PDB entry 7CWN | electron microscopy, 3.20 A resolution | chains A and G of the 15 polymer chains in the assembly

[Chain A]
Protein: Spike glycoprotein
Organism: Severe acute respiratory syndrome coronavirus 2
UniProt: P0DTC2 (SPIKE_SARS2); residues 1-1273 here = UniProt positions 1-1273
Amino-acid sequence (1273 residues; numbered 1 to 1273; the number before each row is that of its first residue):
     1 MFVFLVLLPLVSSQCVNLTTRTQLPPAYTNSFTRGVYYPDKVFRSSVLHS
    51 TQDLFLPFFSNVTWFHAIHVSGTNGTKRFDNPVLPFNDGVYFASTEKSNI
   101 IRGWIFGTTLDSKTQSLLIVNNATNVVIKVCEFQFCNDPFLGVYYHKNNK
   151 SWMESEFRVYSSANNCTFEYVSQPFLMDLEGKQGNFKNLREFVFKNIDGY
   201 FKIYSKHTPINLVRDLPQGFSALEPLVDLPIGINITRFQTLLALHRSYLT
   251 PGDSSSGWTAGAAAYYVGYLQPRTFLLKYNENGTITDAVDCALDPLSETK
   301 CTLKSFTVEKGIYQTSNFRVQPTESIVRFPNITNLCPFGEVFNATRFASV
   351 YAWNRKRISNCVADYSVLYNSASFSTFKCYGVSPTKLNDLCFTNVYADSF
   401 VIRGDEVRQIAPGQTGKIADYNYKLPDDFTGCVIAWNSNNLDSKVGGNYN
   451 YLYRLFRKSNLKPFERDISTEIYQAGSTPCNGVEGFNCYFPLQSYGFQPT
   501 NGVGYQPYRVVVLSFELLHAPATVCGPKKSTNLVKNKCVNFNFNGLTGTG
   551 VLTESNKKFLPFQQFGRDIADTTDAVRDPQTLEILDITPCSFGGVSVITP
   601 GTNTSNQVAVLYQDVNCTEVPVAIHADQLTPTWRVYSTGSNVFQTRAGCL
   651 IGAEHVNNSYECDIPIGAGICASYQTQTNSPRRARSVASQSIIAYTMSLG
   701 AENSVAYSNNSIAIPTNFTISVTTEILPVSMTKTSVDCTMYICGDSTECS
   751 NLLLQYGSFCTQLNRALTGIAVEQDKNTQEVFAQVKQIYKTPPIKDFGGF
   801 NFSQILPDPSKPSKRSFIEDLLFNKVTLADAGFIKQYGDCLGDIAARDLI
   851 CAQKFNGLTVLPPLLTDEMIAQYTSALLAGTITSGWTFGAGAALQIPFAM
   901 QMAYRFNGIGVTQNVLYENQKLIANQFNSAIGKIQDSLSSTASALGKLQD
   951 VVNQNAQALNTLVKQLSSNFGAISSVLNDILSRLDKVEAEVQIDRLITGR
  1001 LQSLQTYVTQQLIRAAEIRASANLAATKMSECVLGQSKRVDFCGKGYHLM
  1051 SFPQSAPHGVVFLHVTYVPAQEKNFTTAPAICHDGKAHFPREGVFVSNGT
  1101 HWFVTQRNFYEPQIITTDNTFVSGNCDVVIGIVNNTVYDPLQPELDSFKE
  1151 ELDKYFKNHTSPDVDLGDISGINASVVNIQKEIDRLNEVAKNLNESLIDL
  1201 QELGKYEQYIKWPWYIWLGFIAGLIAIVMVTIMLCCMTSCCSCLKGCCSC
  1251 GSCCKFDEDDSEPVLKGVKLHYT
Unresolved in the structure: 1-13, 252-255, 331-333, 528-530, 621-640, 677-688, 828-847, 1148-1273
Disulfide bonds: Cys15-Cys136, Cys131-Cys166, Cys291-Cys301, Cys336-Cys361, Cys379-Cys432, Cys391-Cys525, Cys480-Cys488, Cys617-Cys649, Cys662-Cys671, Cys738-Cys760, Cys743-Cys749, Cys1032-Cys1043, Cys1082-Cys1126
Covalent attachments: N-acetylglucosamine (NAG) linked to Asn61, Asn234, Asn603, Asn616, Asn657, Asn709, Asn717, Asn801, Asn1074, Asn1098, Asn1134
Curated features (UniProtKB/Swiss-Prot):
  - region: Asn280 to Cys301 (Putative superantigen), Arg403 to Asp405 (Integrin-binding motif), Asn448 to Phe456 (Immunodominant HLA epitope recognized by the CD8+), Pro681 to Ala684 (Putative superantigen), Ser816 to Tyr837 (Fusion peptide 1), Lys835 to Phe855 (Fusion peptide 2), Asp1163 to Glu1202 (Heptad repeat 2)
  - motif: Met1237 to Cys1241 (Binding to host endocytosis trafficking protein SNX27), Asp1257 to Glu1262 (Diacidic ER export motif (host COPII)), Ser1261 to Gly1267 (Binding to host plasma membrane localising/FERM domain proteins), Lys1269 to Thr1273 (KxHxx, ER retrieval signal (COPI))
  - site (Cleavage): Arg685, Ser686, Arg815, Ser816
  - lipidation (S-palmitoyl cysteine): Cys1235, Cys1236, Cys1240, Cys1241, Cys1243, Cys1247, Cys1248, Cys1250, Cys1253, Cys1254
  - glycosylation: Asn17 (N-linked (GlcNAc...) (complex) asparagine), Asn61 (N-linked (GlcNAc...) (hybrid) asparagine), Asn74 (N-linked (GlcNAc...) (complex) asparagine), Asn122 (N-linked (GlcNAc...) (hybrid) asparagine), Asn149 (N-linked (GlcNAc...) (complex) asparagine), Asn165 (N-linked (GlcNAc...) (complex) asparagine), Asn234 (N-linked (GlcNAc...) (high mannose) asparagine), Asn282 (N-linked (GlcNAc...) (complex) asparagine), Thr323 (O-linked (GalNAc) threonine), Ser325 (O-linked (HexNAc...) serine), Asn331 (N-linked (GlcNAc...) (complex) asparagine), Asn343 (N-linked (GlcNAc...) (complex) asparagine), Asn603 (N-linked (GlcNAc...) (hybrid) asparagine), Asn616 (N-linked (GlcNAc...) (complex) asparagine), Asn657 (N-linked (GlcNAc...) (complex) asparagine), Thr676 (O-linked (GlcNAc...) threonine), Thr678 (O-linked (GlcNAc...) threonine), Asn709 (N-linked (GlcNAc...) (high mannose) asparagine), Asn717 (N-linked (GlcNAc...) (hybrid) asparagine), Asn801 (N-linked (GlcNAc...) (hybrid) asparagine) and 6 more in UniProt
  - natural variant: Leu5 (L5F: In strain: Iota/B.1.526), Ser13 (S13I: In strain: Epsilon/B.1.427/B.1.429), Leu18 (L18F: In strain: Beta/B.1.351, Gamma/P.1 and 1 more), Thr19 (T19I: In strain: Omicron/BQ.1.1, Omicron/XBB.1.5 and 1 more; T19R: In strain: Delta/B.1.617.2, Omicron/BA.2 and 4 more), Thr20 (T20N: In strain: Gamma/P.1), Leu24 to Ala27 (sequence variant, change not given here; In strain: Omicron/BA.2, Omicron/BA.2.12.1 and 6 more), Pro26 (P26S: In strain: Gamma/P.1), Gln52 (Q52H: In strain: Omicron/EG.5.1), Ala67 (A67V: In strain: Eta/B.1.525, Omicron/BA.1), His69 to Val70 (deletion: In strain: Alpha/B.1.1.7, Eta/B.1.525 and 5 more), Gly75 (G75V: In strain: Lambda/C.37), Thr76 (T76I: In strain: Lambda/C.37), 83 further natural variant entries in UniProt
  - mutagenesis: His69 to Val70 (Increased incorporation of cleaved spike into virions), Asn121 (N121Q: Partial loss of biliverdin affinity), Arg190 (R190K: Partial loss of biliverdin affinity), Asn234 (N234Q: Increased resistance to neutralizing antibodies), Asn331 (N331Q: Reduced viral infectivity), Asn343 (N343Q: Reduced viral infectivity), Leu452 (L452R: Increased resistance to neutralizing antibodies. Decreases HLA binding to NF9 epitope. Increased binding affinity to human ACE2), Tyr453 (Y453F: Decreased HLA binding to NF9 epitope. Increased binding affinity to human ACE2), Ala475 (A475V: Increased resistance to neutralizing antibodies), Val483 (V483A: Increased resistance to neutralizing antibodies), Glu484 (E484D: Increased replication in human TMEM106B overexpressing cells), Phe490 (F490L: Increased resistance to neutralizing antibodies and human covalescent sera neutralization), 17 further mutagenesis entries in UniProt
From the paper describing this entry:
  - mutagenesis - N354D/D364Y, V367F, R408I, W436R: unchanged binding to P17

[Chain G]
Protein: heavy chain of P17 Fab
Organism: Homo sapiens
Notes: antibody fragment or engineered binder
Amino-acid sequence (213 residues; row label = number of the first residue in the row):
     2 QQLVESGGGVVQPGRSLRLSCAASGFTFSSYAMHWVRQAPGKGLEWVAVI
    52 SYDGSNKYYADSVKGRFTISRDNSKNTLYLQMNSLRAEDTAVYYCARHAT
   102 LMNNKDIWGQGTLVTVSSASTKGPSVFPLAPSGGTAALGCLVKDYFPEPV
   152 TVSWNSGALTSGVHTFPAVLQSSGLYSLSSVVTVPSSSLGTQTYICNVNH
   202 KPSNTKVDKKVEP
Unresolved in the structure: 122-214
Disulfide bonds: Cys22-Cys96

[Interface between chain A and chain G]
Contacting residue pairs (21; chain A residue first):
  Leu455(A) - Met103(G)  hydrophobic
  Thr470(A) - Ser31(G)  hydrogen bond
  Thr470(A) - Asp54(G)
  Glu471(A) - Asp54(G)
  Asn481(A) - Asn57(G)  hydrogen bond (backbone-side chain)
  Gly482(A) - Ser52(G)
  Val483(A) - Val50(G)  hydrophobic
  Val483(A) - Ser52(G)
  Val483(A) - Tyr59(G)  hydrophobic
  Glu484(A) - His35(G)  salt bridge
  Glu484(A) - His99(G)
  Glu484(A) - Thr101(G)
  Tyr489(A) - Leu102(G)
  Tyr489(A) - Met103(G)  hydrophobic
  Phe490(A) - Ser31(G)
  Phe490(A) - Tyr32(G)  hydrophobic
  Phe490(A) - Arg98(G)
  Phe490(A) - Met103(G)
  Phe490(A) - Asn104(G)
  Leu492(A) - Asn104(G)  hydrogen bond (backbone-side chain)
  Gln493(A) - Met103(G)
Also at the interface, not in a pair above, chain A (14 interface residues in all): Phe456, Cys480, Gly485
Also at the interface, not in a pair above, chain G (15 interface residues in all): Ala33

[Summary]
Chain A and chain G form an interface of 14 and 15 residues respectively; the contacts include 3 hydrogen
bonds and 1 salt bridge. Polar contacts include Glu484(A)-His35(G), Thr470(A)-Ser31(G) and Asn481(A)-Asn57(G).
From the paper: N354D/D364Y, V367F and R408I of chain A, among others, leave binding to P17 unchanged.
Here chain A is Spike glycoprotein (Severe acute respiratory syndrome coronavirus 2) and chain G is heavy
chain of P17 Fab (Homo sapiens). Entry 7CWN (P17-H014 Fab cocktail in complex with SARS-CoV-2 spike protein)
was determined by electron microscopy, deposited together with 7CWL, 7CWM and 7CWO.
